PDB entry 9N8P | electron microscopy, 9.00 A resolution (very low resolution: no residue pairs are listed; an interface is given only as per-side residue counts) | chains E and K of the 12 polymer chains in the assembly

# Chain E (and K)
Name: Hemagglutinin
Source organism: Influenza A virus (A/Puerto Rico/8/1934(H1N1))
Notes: chain K of this document is another copy of the same molecule, construct and numbering; everything in this record applies to it too
UniProt: P03452 (HEMA_I34A1); the construct lacks a stretch of the UniProt sequence and is renumbered around it, so the offset changes along the chain: 4-42 = UniProt 17-55; 44-49 = UniProt 56-61; 50-325 = UniProt 63-338
Sequence (327 residues; each row starts with the number of its first residue; note: 1 number in that range is skipped by the numbering (no residue carries it; nothing is unmodelled there)):
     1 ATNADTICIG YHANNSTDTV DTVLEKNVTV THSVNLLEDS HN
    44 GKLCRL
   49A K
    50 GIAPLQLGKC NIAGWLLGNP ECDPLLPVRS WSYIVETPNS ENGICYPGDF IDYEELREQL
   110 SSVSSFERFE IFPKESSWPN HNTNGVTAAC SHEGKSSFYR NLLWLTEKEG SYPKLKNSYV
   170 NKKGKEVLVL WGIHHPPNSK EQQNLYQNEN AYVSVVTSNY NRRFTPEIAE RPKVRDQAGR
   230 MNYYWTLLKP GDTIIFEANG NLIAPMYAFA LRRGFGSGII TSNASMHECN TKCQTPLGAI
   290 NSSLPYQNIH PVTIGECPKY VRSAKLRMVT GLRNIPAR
Disordered / not traced: 1-4
Cystine bridges: Cys-47/Cys-278, Cys-59/Cys-71, Cys-94/Cys-139, Cys-282/Cys-306
Sequence notes: expression tag (1-3, 326-327); conflict Arg-261 (Ser274 in P03452)
Curated features (UniProtKB/Swiss-Prot):
  - glycosylation (N-linked (GlcNAc...) asparagine): Asn-14, Asn-15, Asn-27, Asn-272, Asn-290

# Interface between chain E and chain K
At this resolution (9 A) residue pairs are not listed: 5 residues of chain E and 6 of chain K lie at the interface.

# In short
The interface between chain E and chain K involves 5 residues on one side and 6 on the other.
Both chains are Hemagglutinin (Influenza A virus (A/Puerto Rico/8/1934(H1N1))). Entry 9N8P (Subtomogram
average of dimers of influenza HA trimers) was determined by electron microscopy.
